6XWS - chains B and C of the 3 polymer chains in the assembly; structure by X-ray diffraction, 4.36 A resolution (low resolution: residue-level contacts below are approximate; hydrogen-bond / salt-bridge calls are withheld).

Chain B:
Protein: Histone H4
Organism: Drosophila melanogaster
Reference sequence: A0A0B4KFZ9 (A0A0B4KFZ9_DROME); residue numbers follow UniProt; this construct covers 1-103
Chain sequence (103 residues; numbered 1 to 103; the number before each row is that of its first residue):
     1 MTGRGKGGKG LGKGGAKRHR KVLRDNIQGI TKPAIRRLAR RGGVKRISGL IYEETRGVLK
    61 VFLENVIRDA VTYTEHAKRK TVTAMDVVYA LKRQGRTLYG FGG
Unresolved in the structure: 1-30, 99-103

Chain C:
Protein: Chromosome alignment defect 1
Organism: Drosophila melanogaster
Reference sequence: Q9VEN2 (Q9VEN2_DROME); residues 1-47 carry their UniProt numbers (47 of 108 residues fall inside the UniProt entry; the rest is not from it)
Chain sequence (108 residues; each row starts with the number of its first residue; note: 40 numbers in that range are skipped by the numbering (no residue carries them; nothing is unmodelled there); X marks 61 residues of unknown identity (built as UNK)):
     1 MANAVVDEET LEAMVYERSK AWSSKMADFA SLEDGMEIDV AEFDNLF
    62 XXXXXXXXXX X
    99 XXXXXXXXXX XXXXXXXXXX XXXXXXXXXX XXXXXXXXXX XXXXXXXXXX
Unresolved in the structure: 1-3
Reported in the primary citation:
  - mutagenesis - W22A/F29A: decreased binding to CENP-A/H4
  - mutagenesis - W22A/F29A, W22R/F29R: decreased localization to CENP-A
  - mutagenesis - W22A/F29A: decreased binding to CENP-A-GFP-LacI
  - mutagenesis - W22R/F29R, F43R: decreased binding to CENP-A

Interface between chain B and chain C:
Contacting residue pairs - 13 pairs, chain B then chain C:
  Phe62(B) - Trp22(C)
  Thr83(B) - Glu33(C)
  Ala84(B) - Phe29(C)
  Ala84(B) - Glu33(C)
  Met85(B) - Ala30(C)
  Val88(B) - Met26(C)
  Val88(B) - Phe29(C)
  Leu91(B) - Trp22(C)
  Leu91(B) - Phe29(C)
  Lys92(B) - Met26(C)
  Thr97(B) - Arg18(C)
  Thr97(B) - Trp22(C)
  Leu98(B) - Arg18(C)
Interface residues without a listed pair, chain B (11 interface residues in all): Leu50, Glu54
Interface residues without a listed pair, chain C (7 interface residues in all): Ser31
Interface features reported in the paper:
  - interface residues, chain C: Trp22(C), Phe29(C)

Overview:
The interface between chain B and chain C involves 11 residues on one side and 7 on the other. The paper
reports that W22A/F29A and W22R/F29R of chain C reduce localization to CENP-A; interface residues Trp22(C) and
Phe29(C).
Chain B is Histone H4 and chain C is Chromosome alignment defect 1, both from Drosophila melanogaster; the
structure, Crystal Structure of Drosophila CAL1 1-160 bound to CENP-A/H4, was determined by X-ray diffraction
(same publication as 6XWT, 6XWU and 6XWV).
